Entry 9I3I (electron microscopy, 4.40 A resolution (low resolution: residue-level contacts below are approximate; hydrogen-bond / salt-bridge calls are withheld)); this record covers chains B and X of the 14 polymer chains in the assembly.

Chain B:
Molecule: Origin recognition complex subunit 2
Organism: Saccharomyces cerevisiae S288C
UniProtKB: P32833 (ORC2_YEAST); numbering as in UniProt (aligned over 1-620)
Sequence (620 residues; numbered 1 to 620; the number before each row is that of its first residue):
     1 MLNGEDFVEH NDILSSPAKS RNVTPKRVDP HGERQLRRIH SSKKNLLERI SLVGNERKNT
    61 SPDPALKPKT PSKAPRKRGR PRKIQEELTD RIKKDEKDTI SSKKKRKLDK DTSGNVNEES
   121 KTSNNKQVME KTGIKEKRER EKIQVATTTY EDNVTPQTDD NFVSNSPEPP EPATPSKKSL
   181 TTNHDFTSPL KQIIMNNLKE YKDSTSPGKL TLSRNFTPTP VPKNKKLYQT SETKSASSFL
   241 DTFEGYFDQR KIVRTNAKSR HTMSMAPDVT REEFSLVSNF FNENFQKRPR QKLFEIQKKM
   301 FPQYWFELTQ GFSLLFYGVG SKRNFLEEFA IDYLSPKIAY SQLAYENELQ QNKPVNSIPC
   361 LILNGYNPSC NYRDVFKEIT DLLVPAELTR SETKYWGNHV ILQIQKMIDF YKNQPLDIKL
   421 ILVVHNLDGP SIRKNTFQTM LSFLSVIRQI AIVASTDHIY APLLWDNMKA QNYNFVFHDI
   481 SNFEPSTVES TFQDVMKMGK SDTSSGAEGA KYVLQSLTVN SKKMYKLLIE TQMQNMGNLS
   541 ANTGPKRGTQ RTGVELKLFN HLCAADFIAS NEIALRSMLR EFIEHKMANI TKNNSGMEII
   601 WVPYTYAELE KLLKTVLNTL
Not modelled in the structure: 1-189, 232-235, 344-354, 494-620
Swiss-Prot annotation at these positions:
  - modified residue: Thr60 (Phosphothreonine), Thr187 (Phosphothreonine), Ser188 (Phosphoserine)
What the authors report for this chain:
  - post-translational modification sites: Ser206, Thr217, Thr219 (proposed by the authors, not directly observed)

Chain X:
Molecule: 88-nt DNA strand
Sequence (88 nucleotides; each row starts with the number of its first residue):
     1 TGGTTTTTAT ATGTTTTGTT ATGTATTGTT TATTTTCCCT TGACTGACTG ACTGACTGAC
    61 TGACTGACTG ACTGACTGAC TGTATATA

How chain B and chain X interact:
Residue-residue contacts - 6 pairs, chain B then chain X:
  Thr255(B) with DT30(X); DT31(X)
  Asn256(B) with DT31(X)
  Lys258(B) with DT30(X)
  Arg260(B) with DT30(X)
  Tyr395(B) with DT15(X)
Also at the interface, not in a pair above, chain B (6 interface residues in all): Trp396
Also at the interface, not in a pair above, chain X (5 interface residues in all): DG13, DT14

Overview:
6 residues of chain B face 5 of chain X across their interface. From the paper: modification sites Ser206(B),
Thr217(B) and Thr219(B).
Chain B is Origin recognition complex subunit 2 (Saccharomyces cerevisiae S288C) and chain X is an 88-nt DNA
strand; the structure, Cryo-EM structure of the MCM-ORC (MO) complex featuring an ORC2 regulatory domain
involved in cell cycle ..., was determined by electron microscopy, deposited together with 8RIF and 8RIG.
